PDB entry 8G8N | X-ray diffraction, 3.00 A resolution | chains A and B of the 3 polymer chains in the assembly

Chain A:
Molecule: Fab heavy chain
Source organism: Homo sapiens
Notes: antibody fragment or engineered binder
Amino-acid sequence (222 residues; numbered 1 to 222; the number before each row is that of its first residue):
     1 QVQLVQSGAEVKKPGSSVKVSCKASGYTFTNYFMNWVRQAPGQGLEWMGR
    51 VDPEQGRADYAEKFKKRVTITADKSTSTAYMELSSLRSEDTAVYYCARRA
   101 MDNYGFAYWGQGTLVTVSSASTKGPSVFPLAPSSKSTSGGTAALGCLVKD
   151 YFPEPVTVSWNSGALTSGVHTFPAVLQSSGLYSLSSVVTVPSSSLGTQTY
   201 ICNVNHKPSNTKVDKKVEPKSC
Disordered / not traced: 134-139, 220-222
Disulfide bonds: Cys22-Cys96, Cys146-Cys202

Chain B:
Molecule: Fab light chain
Source organism: Homo sapiens
Notes: antibody fragment or engineered binder
Amino-acid sequence (213 residues; row label = number of the first residue in the row):
     2 EIVLTQSPDFQSVTPKEKVTITCSANSALSYMYWYQQKPDQSPKLWVHGT
    52 SNLASGVPSRFSGSGSGTDFTLTINSLEAEDAATYYCHHWSNTQWTFGGG
   102 TKVEIKRTVAAPSVFIFPPSDEQLKSGTASVVCLLNNFYPREAKVQWKVD
   152 NALQSGNSQESVTEQDSKDSTYSLSSTLTLSKADYEKHKVYACEVTHQGL
   202 SSPVTKSFNRGEC
Disordered / not traced: 213-214
Disulfide bonds: Cys24-Cys88, Cys134-Cys194

Interface between chain A and chain B:
Pairs across the interface (61; chain A residue first):
  Gln39(A) with Gln38(B), hydrogen bond; Tyr87(B), hydrogen bond
  Gln43(A) with Tyr87(B), hydrogen bond (backbone-side chain)
  Gly44(A) with Tyr87(B); Gly100(B)
  Leu45(A) with Pro44(B), hydrophobic; Tyr87(B), hydrophobic; Phe98(B)
  Trp47(A) with Gln95(B); Trp96(B)
  Arg50(A) with Trp91(B)
  Glu62(A) with Glu2(B); Gln95(B)
  Tyr95(A) with Gln38(B); Gln42(B); Ser43(B)
  Asn103(A) with Leu46(B); His49(B), hydrogen bond
  Tyr104(A) with Tyr34(B); Trp96(B)
  Gly105(A) with Tyr34(B); Tyr36(B); Leu46(B)
  Phe106(A) with Tyr36(B), hydrogen bond (backbone-side chain); Leu46(B); His89(B); Trp96(B)
  Ala107(A) with Leu46(B), hydrophobic
  Trp109(A) with Ser43(B); Pro44(B), hydrogen bond (side chain-backbone)
  Gly110(A) with Ser43(B)
  Phe128(A) with Ser121(B); Gln124(B)
  Pro129(A) with Ser121(B)
  Leu130(A) with Phe118(B)
  Ala131(A) with Phe118(B)
  Ala143(A) with Phe116(B), hydrophobic; Phe118(B)
  Leu144(A) with Phe118(B), hydrophobic
  Leu147(A) with Ser131(B)
  Lys149(A) with Gln124(B); Ser131(B)
  His170(A) with Asn137(B); Asn138(B), hydrogen bond; Ser174(B)
  Phe172(A) with Leu135(B), hydrophobic; Ser162(B); Thr164(B); Ser174(B); Leu175(B); Ser176(B)
  Pro173(A) with Ser162(B), hydrogen bond (backbone-side chain); Val163(B)
  Val175(A) with Gln160(B); Glu161(B); Ser162(B)
  Leu176(A) with Gln160(B)
  Gln177(A) with Gln160(B)
  Val187(A) with Leu135(B), hydrophobic
  Thr189(A) with Asn137(B)
  Lys215(A) with Glu123(B), salt bridge
Other interface residues (no listed pair), chain A (42 interface residues in all): Asn35, Val37, Glu46, Asp59, Ala61, Ala100, Thr141, Thr171, Ala174, Ser185
Other interface residues (no listed pair), chain B (36 interface residues in all): Thr94, Val133, Asp167

Overview:
Chain A and chain B form an interface of 42 and 36 residues respectively; the contacts include 8 hydrogen
bonds and 1 salt bridge. Polar pairs include Lys215(A)-Glu123(B), Gln39(A)-Gln38(B) and Gln39(A)-Tyr87(B).
Here chain A is Fab heavy chain and chain B is Fab light chain, both from Homo sapiens. Entry 8G8N (CTLA4 Fab
with peptide) was determined by X-ray diffraction together with 8G2M from the same study.
